Entry 3V7J (X-ray diffraction, 2.25 A resolution); this record covers chains A and P of the 3 polymer chains in the assembly.

Chain A:
Molecule: DNA polymerase beta
From: Rattus norvegicus
Notes: EC 2.7.7.7, 4.2.99.-
UniProt: P06766 (DPOLB_RAT); residues 4-335 here = UniProt positions 4-335
Amino-acid sequence (340 residues; each row starts with the number of its first residue; numbers below 1 keep their minus sign (Met-4 is residue -4)):
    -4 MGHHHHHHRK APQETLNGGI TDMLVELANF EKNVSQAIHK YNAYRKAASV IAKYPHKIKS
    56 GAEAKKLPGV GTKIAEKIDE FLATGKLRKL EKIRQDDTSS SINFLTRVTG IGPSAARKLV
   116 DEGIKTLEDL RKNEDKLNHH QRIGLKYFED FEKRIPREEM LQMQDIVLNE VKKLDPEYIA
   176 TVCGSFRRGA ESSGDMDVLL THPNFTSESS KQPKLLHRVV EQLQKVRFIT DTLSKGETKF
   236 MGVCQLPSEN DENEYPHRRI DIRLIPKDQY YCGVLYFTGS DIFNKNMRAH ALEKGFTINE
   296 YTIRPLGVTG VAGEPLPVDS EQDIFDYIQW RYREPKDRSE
Not modelled in the structure: -4 to 8
Construct notes: initiating methionine (-4); expression tag (-3 to 3)
Ion coordination: Na+ site 1 near Tyr39 (its only coordinating residue here); Na+ site 2: Ser229, Lys234

Chain P:
Molecule: 8-nt DNA strand
Sequence (8 nucleotides; row label = number of the first residue in the row; numbering starts at 0):
     0 ATGTGAGT

Interface between chain A and chain P:
Residue-residue contacts (17; chain A residue first):
  Val103(A) with DG6(P), phosphate contact
  Thr104(A) with DG6(P), phosphate contact
  Gly105(A) with DA5(P), sugar contact; DG6(P), hydrogen bond to the phosphate
  Ile106(A) with DA5(P), phosphate contact; DG6(P), phosphate contact
  Gly107(A) with DA5(P), hydrogen bond to the phosphate
  Pro108(A) with DA5(P), phosphate contact
  Ser109(A) with DG4(P), hydrogen bond to the phosphate; DA5(P), hydrogen bond to the phosphate
  Ala110(A) with DA5(P), hydrogen bond to the phosphate
  His135(A) with DG6(P), sugar contact
  Met236(A) with DG6(P), phosphate contact; DT7(P), sugar contact
  Arg254(A) with DG6(P), phosphate contact; DT7(P), salt bridge to the phosphate
  Asp256(A) with DT7(P), sugar contact
Other interface residues (no listed pair), chain A (13 interface residues in all): Lys234

Summary:
13 residues of chain A face 4 of chain P across their interface, with 5 hydrogen bonds and 1 salt bridge.
Polar pairs include Gly105(A)-DG6(P), Gly107(A)-DA5(P) and Ser109(A)-DG4(P). Ser229(A) and Lys234(A)
coordinate Na+ site 2.
Here chain A is DNA polymerase beta (Rattus norvegicus) and chain P is an 8-nt DNA strand. Entry 3V7J
(Co-crystal structure of Wild Type Rat polymerase beta: Enzyme-DNA binary complex) was determined by X-ray
diffraction.
